6ZJN - chains 4 and 9 of the 15 polymer chains in the assembly; structure by electron microscopy, 6.10 A resolution (low resolution: residue-level contacts below are approximate; hydrogen-bond / salt-bridge calls are withheld).

# Chain 4
Molecule: NADH-quinone oxidoreductase subunit 4
Organism: Thermus thermophilus
Notes: EC 7.1.1.-
UniProt: Q56220 (NQO4_THET8); numbering as in UniProt (aligned over 1-409)
Amino-acid sequence (409 residues; numbered 1 to 409; the number before each row is that of its first residue):
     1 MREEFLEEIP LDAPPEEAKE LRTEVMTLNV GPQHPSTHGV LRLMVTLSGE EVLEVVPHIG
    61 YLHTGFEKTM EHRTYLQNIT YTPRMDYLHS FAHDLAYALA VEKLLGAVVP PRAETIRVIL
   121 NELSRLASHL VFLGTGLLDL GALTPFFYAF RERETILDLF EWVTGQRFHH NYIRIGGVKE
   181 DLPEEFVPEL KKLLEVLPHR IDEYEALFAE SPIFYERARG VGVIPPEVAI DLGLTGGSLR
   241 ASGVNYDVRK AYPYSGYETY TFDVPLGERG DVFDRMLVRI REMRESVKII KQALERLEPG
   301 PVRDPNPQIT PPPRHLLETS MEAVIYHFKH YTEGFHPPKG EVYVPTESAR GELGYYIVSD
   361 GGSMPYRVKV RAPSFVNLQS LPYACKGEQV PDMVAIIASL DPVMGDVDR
Unresolved in the structure: 1-25
What the authors report for this chain:
  - catalytic residues: H38, Y87 (proposed by the authors, not directly observed)

# Chain 9
Molecule: NADH-quinone oxidoreductase subunit 9
Organism: Thermus thermophilus
Notes: EC 7.1.1.-
UniProt: Q56224 (NQO9_THET8); residue numbers follow UniProt; this construct covers 1-182
Amino-acid sequence (182 residues; numbered 1 to 182; the number before each row is that of its first residue):
     1 MTLKALAQSL GITLKYLFSK PVTVPYPDAP VALKPRFHGR HVLTRHPNGL EKCIGCSLCA
    61 AACPAYAIYV EPAENDPENP VSAGERYAKV YEINMLRCIF CGLCEEACPT GAIVLGYDFE
   121 MADYEYSDLV YGKEDMLVDV VGTKPQRREA KRTGKPVKVG YVVPYVRPEL EGFKAPTEGG
   181 KR
Unresolved in the structure: 1, 182
Metal / ion sites: 4Fe-4S cluster Fe: C56, S57
Ligand contacts:
  - 4Fe-4S cluster (SF4), molecule 1: C53, I54, G55, C56, S57, L58, C59, A88, C108, A112, I113
  - 4Fe-4S cluster (SF4), molecule 2: C59, C63, A65, A67, I68, I93, C98, I99, F100, C101, C104
UniProt features mapped onto this chain:
  - binding site ([4Fe-4S] cluster): C53, C56, S57, C59, C63, C98, I99, C101, C104, C108

# Chain 4 / chain 9 interface
Residue-residue contacts - 8 pairs, chain 4 then chain 9:
  W162(4) - K34(9)
  G165(4) - R36(9)
  G165(4) - F37(9)
  G165(4) - H38(9)
  A206(4) - A5(9)
  E210(4) - A5(9)
  S211(4) - T2(9)
  P212(4) - T2(9)
Also at the interface, not in a pair above, chain 4 (8 interface residues in all): E161, Y331
Also at the interface, not in a pair above, chain 9 (7 interface residues in all): A62

# Summary
The interface between chain 4 and chain 9 involves 8 residues on one side and 7 on the other. Ligands of chain
9: 4Fe-4S cluster. The 4Fe-4S cluster Fe site is built by C56(9) and S57(9). From UniProt: 10 [4Fe-4S]
cluster-binding residues on chain 9. The paper reports catalytic residues H38(4) and Y87(4).
Chain 4 is NADH-quinone oxidoreductase subunit 4 and chain 9 is NADH-quinone oxidoreductase subunit 9, both
from Thermus thermophilus; the structure, Respiratory complex I from Thermus thermophilus, NADH dataset, minor
state, was determined by electron microscopy together with 6I0D, 6I1P, 6Q8O, 6Q8W, 6Q8X, 6Y11 and 3 further
entries from the same study.
